7CHA - chains F and G of the 12 polymer chains in the assembly; structure by electron microscopy, 3.90 A resolution.

# Chain F
Name: MlaD domain-containing protein
From: Pseudomonas aeruginosa (strain ATCC 15692 / DSM 22644 / CIP 104116 / JCM 14847 / LMG 12228 / 1C / PRS 101 / PAO1)
UniProt: Q9HVW3 (Q9HVW3_PSEAE); residues 1-157 here = UniProt positions 1-157
Chain sequence (157 residues; each row starts with the number of its first residue):
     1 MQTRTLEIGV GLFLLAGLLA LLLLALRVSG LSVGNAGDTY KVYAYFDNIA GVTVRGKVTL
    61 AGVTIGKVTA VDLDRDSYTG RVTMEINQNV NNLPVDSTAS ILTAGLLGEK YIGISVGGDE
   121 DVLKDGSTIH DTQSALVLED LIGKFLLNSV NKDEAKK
Disordered / not traced: 1-2, 148-157
Small-molecule neighbours: 3-sn-phosphatidic acid (LPP; 2-(hexadecanoyloxy)-1-[(phosphonooxy)methyl]ethyl hexadecanoate): Val-10, Phe-13, Leu-14

# Chain G
Name: Probable permease of ABC transporter
From: Pseudomonas aeruginosa (strain ATCC 15692 / DSM 22644 / CIP 104116 / JCM 14847 / LMG 12228 / 1C / PRS 101 / PAO1)
UniProt: Q9HVW2 (Q9HVW2_PSEAE); residues 1-265 here = UniProt positions 1-265
Chain sequence (265 residues; row label = number of the first residue in the row):
     1 MRRVSPLERI RLFGRAGLDV VAALGRSTLF LGHALLGRRT PGTGLHLLVK QLYSVGVLSL
    61 AIIVVSGLFI GMVLALQGYN ILISYGSEQA VGQMVALTLL RELGPVVTGL LFAGRAGSAL
   121 TAEIGNMKAT EQLSSLEMIG VDPLKYIVAP RLWAGFISMP LLAAIFSVVG IWGGAMVAVD
   181 WLGVYEGSFW ANMQNSVQFT EDVLNGVIKS IVFAFVVTWI AVYQGYDCEP TSEGISRATT
   241 RTVVYASLAV LGLDFILTAL MFGDF
Disordered / not traced: 1-4, 263-265
Small-molecule neighbours:
  - 3-sn-phosphatidic acid (LPP; 2-(hexadecanoyloxy)-1-[(phosphonooxy)methyl]ethyl hexadecanoate), molecule 1: Phe-13, Ala-16, Gly-17, Val-20, Val-21, Tyr-245
  - 3-sn-phosphatidic acid (LPP), molecule 2: Asp-19, Val-20, Ala-23, Leu-24, Ser-27, Val-212, Phe-215, Val-216, Trp-219, Ile-220, Tyr-223, Gln-224, Arg-241, Tyr-245, Leu-248, Ala-249, Gly-252, Leu-253, Phe-255, Ile-256
  - 3-sn-phosphatidic acid (LPP), molecule 3: Leu-58, Ala-61, Val-65, Leu-68
  - 3-sn-phosphatidic acid (LPP), molecule 4: Leu-74, Gln-77, Ile-81, Leu-82, Tyr-85, Ser-87, Ala-90, Gln-93, Met-94, Leu-97, Thr-98, Glu-102
  - 3-sn-phosphatidic acid (LPP), molecule 5: Val-244, Tyr-245, Leu-248

# Interface between chain F and chain G
Contacting residue pairs - 8 pairs, chain F then chain G:
  Thr-5(F) with Arg-11(G), hydrogen bond
  Ile-8(F) with Ile-10(G), hydrophobic; Arg-11(G)
  Val-10(F) with Gly-14(G); Leu-18(G), hydrophobic
  Gly-11(F) with Gly-14(G)
  Leu-14(F) with Phe-13(G), hydrophobic
  Leu-15(F) with Ile-10(G), hydrophobic
Also at the interface, not in a pair above, chain F (7 interface residues in all): Leu-12
Also at the interface, not in a pair above, chain G (6 interface residues in all): Gly-17

# Summary
The interface between chain F and chain G involves 7 residues on one side and 6 on the other; the contacts
include 1 hydrogen bond. The hydrogen-bonded pair is Thr-5(F)/Arg-11(G). One 3-sn-phosphatidic acid molecule
is bound between chain F and chain G.
Here chain F is MlaD domain-containing protein and chain G is Probable permease of ABC transporter, both from
Pseudomonas aeruginosa (strain ATCC 15692 / DSM 22644 / CIP 104116 / JCM 14847 / LMG 12228 / 1C / PRS 101 /
PAO1). Entry 7CHA (Cryo-EM structure of P.aeruginosa MlaFEBD with AMPPNP) was determined by electron
microscopy, deposited together with 7CH8, 7CH9, 7CH6 and 7CH7.
